Entry 3PWP (X-ray diffraction, 2.69 A resolution); this record covers chains C and E of the 5 polymer chains in the assembly.

== Chain C ==
Molecule: HuD peptide
Sequence (9 residues; row label = number of the first residue in the row):
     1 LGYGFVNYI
Reported in the primary citation:
  - conformationally variable residues (side-chain flip): Tyr3, Phe5

== Chain E ==
Molecule: A6 TCR beta chain
Source organism: Homo sapiens
Sequence (245 residues; numbered 1 to 246 plus 1 insertion-coded residue; 2 numbers in that range are skipped by the numbering (no residue carries them; nothing is unmodelled there); the number before each row is that of its first residue):
     1 NAGVTQTPKF QVLKTGQSMT LQCAQDMNHE YMSWYRQDPG MGLRLIHYSV GAGITDQGEV
    61 PNG
    65 YNVSRSTTED FPLRLLSAAP SQTSVYFCAS RPGLAGGRP
   105 EQYFGPGTRL TV
  116A T
   117 EDLKNVFPPE VAVFEPSEAE ISHTQKATLV CLATGFYPDH VELSWWVNGK EVHSGVSTDP
   177 QPLKEQPALN DSRYALSSRL RVSATFWQDP RNHFRCQVQF YGLSENDEWT QDRAKPVTQI
   237 VSAEAWGRAD
Disulfides: Cys23-Cys92, Cys147-Cys212
Reported in the primary citation:
  - conformationally variable residues (loop rearrangement): Arg95, Gly101, Pro103

== Interface between chain C and chain E ==
Pairs across the interface (6):
  Phe5(C) - Pro103(E)  hydrophobic
  Val6(C) - Leu98(E)
  Asn7(C) - Leu98(E)
  Tyr8(C) - Glu30(E)  hydrogen bond
  Tyr8(C) - Leu98(E)
  Tyr8(C) - Ala99(E)  hydrophobic
Other interface residues (no listed pair), chain E (5 interface residues in all): Gly100

== In short ==
The interface between chain C and chain E involves 4 residues on one side and 5 on the other, with 1 hydrogen
bond. Its one hydrogen-bonded contact is Tyr8(C)-Glu30(E). From the paper: conformational variability at
Tyr3(C), Phe5(C) and Arg95(E) among others.
Chain C is HuD peptide and chain E is A6 TCR beta chain (Homo sapiens); the structure, The complex between TCR
A6 and human Class I MHC HLA-A2 with the bound HuD peptide, was determined by X-ray diffraction, deposited
together with 3PWJ, 3PWL and 3PWN.
